1ISR - chain A; structure by X-ray diffraction, 4.00 A resolution.

# Chain A
Molecule: Metabotropic Glutamate Receptor subtype 1
Source organism: Rattus norvegicus
Notes: fragment: extracellular ligand binding region
Reference sequence: P23385 (MGR1_RAT); numbering as in UniProt (aligned over 33-522)
Sequence (490 residues; numbered 33 to 522; the number before each row is that of its first residue):
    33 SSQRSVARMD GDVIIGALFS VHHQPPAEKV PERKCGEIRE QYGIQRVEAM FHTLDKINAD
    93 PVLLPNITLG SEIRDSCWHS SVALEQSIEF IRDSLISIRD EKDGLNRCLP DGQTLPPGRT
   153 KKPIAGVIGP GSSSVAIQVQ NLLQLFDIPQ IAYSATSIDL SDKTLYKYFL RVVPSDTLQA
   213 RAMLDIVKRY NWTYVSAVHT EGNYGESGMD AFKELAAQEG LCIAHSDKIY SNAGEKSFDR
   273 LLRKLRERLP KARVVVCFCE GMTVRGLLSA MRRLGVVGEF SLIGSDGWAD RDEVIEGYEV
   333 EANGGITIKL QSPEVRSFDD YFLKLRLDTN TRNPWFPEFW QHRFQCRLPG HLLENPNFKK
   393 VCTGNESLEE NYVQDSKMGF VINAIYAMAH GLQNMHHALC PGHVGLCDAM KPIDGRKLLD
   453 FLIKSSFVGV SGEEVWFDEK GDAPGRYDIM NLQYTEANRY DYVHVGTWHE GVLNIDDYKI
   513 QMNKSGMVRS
Disordered / not traced: 33-35, 125-153, 513-522
Disulfide bonds: Cys-67/Cys-109, Cys-289/Cys-291, Cys-378/Cys-394, Cys-432/Cys-439
Metal / ion sites: Gd ion: Glu-386, Asp-493
Ligand contacts: glutamic acid (GLU): Tyr-74, Trp-110, Gly-163, Ser-164, Ser-165, Ser-186, Ala-187, Thr-188, Ser-189, Tyr-236, Asp-318, Gly-319, Arg-323, Lys-409
UniProt features mapped onto this chain:
  - binding site (L-glutamate): Tyr-74, Ser-165, Ser-186 to Thr-188, Tyr-236, Asp-318, Lys-409
  - glycosylation (N-linked (GlcNAc...) asparagine): Asn-98, Asn-223, Asn-397, Asn-515
  - mutagenesis: Cys-67 (C67S: Impairs protein folding and abolishes location at the cell surface), Cys-109 (C109S: Impairs protein folding and abolishes location at the cell surface), Cys-140 (C140S: Impairs homodimerization)
From the paper describing this entry:
  - binding site for glutamic acid: Tyr-74, Trp-110, Ser-165, Ser-186, Thr-188, Tyr-236, Asp-318, Arg-323, Lys-409 (citing earlier work)
  - self-association interface (contacts with another copy of this molecule): Glu-238

# Overview
Bound to chain A: glutamic acid. Glu-386 and Asp-493 form the Gd ion site. UniProt lists 8 L-glutamate-binding
residues and 3 mutagenesis sites. From the paper: a binding site for glutamic acid at Tyr-74, Trp-110 and
Ser-165 among others; a self-association interface involving Glu-238.
Chain A is Metabotropic Glutamate Receptor subtype 1 (Rattus norvegicus); the structure, Crystal Structure of
Metabotropic Glutamate Receptor Subtype 1 Complexed with Glutamate and Gadolinium Ion, was determined by X-ray
diffraction (same publication as 1ISS).
